8UT9 - chains B and D of the 8 polymer chains in the assembly; structure by electron microscopy, 3.30 A resolution.

[Chain B (and D)]
Molecule: Hemagglutinin HA2 chain
From: Influenza A virus
Notes: chain D of this document is another copy of the same molecule, construct and numbering; everything in this record applies to it too
UniProtKB: A0A881CR78 (A0A881CR78_9INFA); residues -3 to 174 here correspond to UniProt positions 336-513 (UniProt number = residue number + 339)
Amino-acid sequence (231 residues; numbered -3 to 227; the number before each row is that of its first residue; numbers below 1 keep their minus sign (Pro-3 is residue -3)):
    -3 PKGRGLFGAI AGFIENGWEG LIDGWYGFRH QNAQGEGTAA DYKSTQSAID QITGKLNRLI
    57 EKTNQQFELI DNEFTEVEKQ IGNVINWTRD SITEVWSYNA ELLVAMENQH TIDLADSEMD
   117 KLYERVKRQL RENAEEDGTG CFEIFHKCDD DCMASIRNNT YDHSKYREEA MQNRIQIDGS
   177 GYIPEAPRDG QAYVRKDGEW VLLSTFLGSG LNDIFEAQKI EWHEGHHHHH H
Unresolved in the structure: -3 to 4, 172-227
Sequence notes: conflict Thr71 (Asn410 in A0A881CR78); expression tag (175-227)
Disulfide bonds: Cys144-Cys148
Glycans and other covalent adducts: N-acetylglucosamine (NAG) linked to Asn82, Asn154

[Interface between chain B and chain D]
Pairs across the interface (34; chain B residue first):
  Gln76(B) - Glu74(D)  hydrogen bond
  Gln76(B) - Ile77(D)
  Ile77(B) - Ile77(D)  hydrophobic
  Val80(B) - Ile81(D)  hydrophobic
  Trp83(B) - Phe63(D)
  Trp83(B) - Ile66(D)  hydrophobic
  Trp83(B) - Thr84(D)
  Trp83(B) - Arg85(D)
  Trp83(B) - Ile88(D)  hydrophobic
  Thr84(B) - Thr84(D)
  Asp86(B) - Gln61(D)  hydrogen bond
  Ser87(B) - Phe63(D)
  Ser87(B) - Ile88(D)
  Glu90(B) - Thr59(D)  hydrogen bond
  Glu90(B) - Gln61(D)
  Glu90(B) - Phe63(D)
  Glu90(B) - Trp92(D)
  Val91(B) - Val91(D)  hydrophobic
  Val91(B) - Trp92(D)  hydrophobic
  Tyr94(B) - Trp92(D)  hydrophobic
  Tyr94(B) - Asn95(D)
  Tyr94(B) - Leu99(D)
  Leu98(B) - Arg54(D)
  Met102(B) - Met102(D)  hydrophobic
  Glu131(B) - Arg127(D)  salt bridge
  Glu131(B) - Glu128(D)
  Glu131(B) - Arg163(D)  salt bridge
  Glu132(B) - Arg124(D)  salt bridge
  Glu132(B) - Arg127(D)
  Asp133(B) - Arg127(D)
  Gly134(B) - Arg124(D)
  Glu139(B) - Arg127(D)  salt bridge
  Arg170(B) - Glu128(D)  salt bridge
  Ile171(B) - Met167(D)  hydrophobic
Other interface residues (no listed pair), chain B (24 interface residues in all): Ile10, Asn79, Asn95, Ala101, His106
Other interface residues (no listed pair), chain D (23 interface residues in all): Val73, His106

[In short]
Chain B and chain D form an interface of 24 and 23 residues respectively, with 3 hydrogen bonds and 5 salt
bridges. Among the polar pairs are Glu131(B)-Arg127(D), Glu131(B)-Arg163(D) and Glu132(B)-Arg124(D).
Covalently linked N-acetylglucosamine: at Asn82(B) and Asn154(B).
Chain B and chain D are both Hemagglutinin HA2 chain (Influenza A virus); the structure, CryoEM structure of
A/Shanghai/1/2013 H7 in complex with polyclonal Fab from mice immunized with H7 stem ..., was determined by
electron microscopy, deposited together with 8UT4, 8UT6, 8UT7, 8UT8 and 8UWA.
